5VC7 - chains A and C of the 6 polymer chains in the assembly; structure by electron microscopy, 3.90 A resolution.

[Chain A (and C)]
Molecule: VCP-like ATPase
Organism: Thermoplasma acidophilum (strain ATCC 25905 / DSM 1728 / JCM 9062 / NBRC 15155 / AMRC-C165)
Notes: chain C of this document is another copy of the same molecule, construct and numbering; everything in this record applies to it too
UniProt: O05209 (VAT_THEAC); residues 183-745 here = UniProt positions 183-745
Amino-acid sequence (564 residues; numbered 182 to 745; the number before each row is that of its first residue):
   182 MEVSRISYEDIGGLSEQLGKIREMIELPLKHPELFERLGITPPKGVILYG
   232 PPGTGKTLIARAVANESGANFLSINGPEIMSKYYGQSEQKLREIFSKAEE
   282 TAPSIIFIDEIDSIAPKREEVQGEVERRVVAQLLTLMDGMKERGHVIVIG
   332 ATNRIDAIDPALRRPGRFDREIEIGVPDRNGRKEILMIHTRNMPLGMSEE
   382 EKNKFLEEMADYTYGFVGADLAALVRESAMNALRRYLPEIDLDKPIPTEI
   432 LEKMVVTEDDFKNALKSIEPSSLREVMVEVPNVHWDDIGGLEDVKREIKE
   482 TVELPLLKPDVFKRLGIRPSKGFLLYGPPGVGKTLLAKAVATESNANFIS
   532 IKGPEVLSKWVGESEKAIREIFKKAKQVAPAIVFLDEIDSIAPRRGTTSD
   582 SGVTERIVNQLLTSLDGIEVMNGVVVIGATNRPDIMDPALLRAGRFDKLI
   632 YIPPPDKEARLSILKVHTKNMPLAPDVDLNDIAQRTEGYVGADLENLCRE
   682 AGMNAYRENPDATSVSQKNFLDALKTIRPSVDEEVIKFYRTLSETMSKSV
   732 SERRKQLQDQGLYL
Unresolved in the structure: 182, 727-745
Differences from the reference sequence: expression tag (182)
Curated features (UniProtKB/Swiss-Prot):
  - binding site (ATP): Gly231 to Thr238, Gly508 to Thr515
Covalently attached groups: covalent link Ile202-Ile353; covalent link Met205-Pro209; covalent link Leu208-Phe216; covalent link Pro284-His326; covalent link Glu546-Arg587; covalent link Phe553-Ser595
Ligand contacts:
  - ATP (adenosine-5'-triphosphate), molecule 1: Asp191, Ile192, Gly193, Leu195, Pro233, Gly234, Thr235, Gly236, Lys237, Thr238, Leu239, Ile240, Ile366, His370, Gly399, Ala400, Ala403
  - ATP, molecule 2: Asp468, Ile469, Gly470, Pro510, Gly511, Val512, Gly513, Lys514, Thr515, Leu516, Asp567, Glu568, Asn612, Ile644, His648, Gly672, Ala673, Glu676
Reported in the primary citation:
  - mutagenesis - E291Q/E568Q: abolished catalytic activity
  - catalytic residues: Glu291, Glu568 (citing earlier work)

[How chain A and chain C interact]
Residue-residue contacts - 49 pairs, chain A then chain C:
  Lys201(A) with Arg415(C)
  Glu204(A) with Met411(C); Arg415(C), salt bridge; Leu418(C)
  Met205(A) with Met411(C), hydrophobic
  Leu208(A) with Leu414(C), hydrophobic
  His212(A) with Lys425(C), hydrogen bond (side chain-backbone)
  Phe216(A) with Met411(C), hydrophobic
  Leu219(A) with Pro375(C), hydrophobic; Met435(C)
  Ile221(A) with Arg407(C)
  Gly266(A) with Tyr264(C)
  Glu269(A) with Tyr264(C)
  Gln270(A) with Tyr264(C)
  Glu305(A) with Tyr265(C)
  Arg308(A) with Tyr265(C)
  Ala312(A) with Pro258(C); Ser262(C)
  Leu315(A) with Pro258(C), hydrophobic
  Thr316(A) with Glu259(C)
  Pro346(A) with Ala400(C), hydrophobic
  Arg477(A) with Arg688(C)
  Leu485(A) with Tyr687(C), hydrophobic
  Phe493(A) with Met684(C), hydrophobic
  Arg495(A) with Pro653(C); Asp692(C); Ala693(C), hydrogen bond (side chain-backbone)
  Leu496(A) with Asn651(C); Met652(C); Pro653(C); Gly683(C); Ala693(C), hydrophobic
  Gly497(A) with Met652(C)
  Ile498(A) with Met652(C), hydrogen bond (backbone-side chain); Cys679(C); Arg680(C)
  Arg499(A) with Arg680(C), hydrogen bond (backbone-side chain)
  Pro500(A) with Arg680(C), hydrogen bond (backbone-side chain)
  Ser501(A) with Arg680(C)
  Arg576(A) with Ser571(C), hydrogen bond
  Asn590(A) with Pro535(C); Leu538(C); Ser539(C)
  Leu593(A) with Pro535(C), hydrophobic
  Thr594(A) with Glu536(C); Ser539(C)
  Asp597(A) with Lys533(C)
  Arg623(A) with Asn612(C), hydrogen bond
  Asp628(A) with Asn677(C), hydrogen bond (backbone-side chain)
Also at the interface, not in a pair above, chain A (42 interface residues in all): Lys211, Glu214, Gly220, Lys489, Val492, Gln558, Ala624, Lys629
Also at the interface, not in a pair above, chain C (38 interface residues in all): Ala410, Ile427, Ser448, Ala673, Thr694

[Summary]
Chain A and chain C form an interface of 42 and 38 residues respectively; the contacts include 8 hydrogen
bonds and 1 salt bridge. Polar contacts include Glu204(A)-Arg415(C), His212(A)-Lys425(C) and
Arg495(A)-Ala693(C). Bound to chain A: ATP. The paper reports catalytic residues Glu291(A) and Glu568(A);
E291Q/E568Q of chain A abolish catalytic activity.
Both chains are VCP-like ATPase (Thermoplasma acidophilum (strain ATCC 25905 / DSM 1728 / JCM 9062 / NBRC
15155 / AMRC-C165)). Entry 5VC7 (VCP like ATPase from T. acidophilum (VAT) - conformation 1) was determined by
electron microscopy together with 5VCA from the same study.
